PDB entry 2J9F | X-ray diffraction, 1.88 A resolution | chains A and B of the 4 polymer chains in the assembly

Chain A:
Name: 2-oxoisovalerate dehydrogenase alpha subunit
From: Homo sapiens
Notes: EC 1.2.4.4
Reference sequence: P12694 (ODBA_HUMAN); residues 1-400 here correspond to UniProt positions 46-445 (UniProt number = residue number + 45)
Chain sequence (400 residues; each row starts with the number of its first residue):
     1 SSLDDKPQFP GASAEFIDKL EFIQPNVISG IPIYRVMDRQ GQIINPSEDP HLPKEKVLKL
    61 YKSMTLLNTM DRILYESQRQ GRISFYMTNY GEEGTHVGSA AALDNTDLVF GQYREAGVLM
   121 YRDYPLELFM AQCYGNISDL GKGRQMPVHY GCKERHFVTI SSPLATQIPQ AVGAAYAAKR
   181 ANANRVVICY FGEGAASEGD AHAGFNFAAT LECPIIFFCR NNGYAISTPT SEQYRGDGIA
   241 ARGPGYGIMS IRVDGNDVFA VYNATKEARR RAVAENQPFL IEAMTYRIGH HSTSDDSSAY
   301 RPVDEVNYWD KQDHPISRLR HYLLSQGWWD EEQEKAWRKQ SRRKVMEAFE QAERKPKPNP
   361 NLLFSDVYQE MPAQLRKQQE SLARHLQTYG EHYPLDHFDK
Not modelled in the structure: 1-5, 301-312
Sequence notes: engineered mutation Pro302 (Ser347 in P12694)
UniProt features mapped onto this chain:
  - binding site (thiamine diphosphate): Tyr113, Arg114, Ser162, Gly194, Ala195, Arg220, His291
  - binding site (K(+)): Ser161, Pro163, Thr166, Gln167
  - binding site (Mg(2+)): Glu193, Asn222, Tyr224
  - modified residue: Ser292 (Phosphoserine), Thr293 (Phosphothreonine), Ser294 (Phosphoserine), Lys311 (N6-acetyllysine), Lys335 (N6-succinyllysine)

Chain B:
Name: 2-oxoisovalerate dehydrogenase beta subunit
From: Homo sapiens
Notes: EC 1.2.4.4
Reference sequence: P21953 (ODBB_HUMAN); residues 1-342 here correspond to UniProt positions 51-392 (UniProt number = residue number + 50)
Chain sequence (350 residues; numbered 1 to 350; the number before each row is that of its first residue):
     1 VAHFTFQPDP EPREYGQTQK MNLFQSVTSA LDNSLAKDPT AVIFGEDVAF GGVFRCTVGL
    61 RDKYGKDRVF NTPLCEQGIV GFGIGIAVTG ATAIAEIQFA DYIFPAFDQI VNEAAKYRYR
   121 SGDLFNCGSL TIRSPWGCVG HGALYHSQSP EAFFAHCPGI KVVIPRSPFQ AKGLLLSCIE
   181 DKNPCIFFEP KILYRAAAEE VPIEPYNIPL SQAEVIQEGS DVTLVAWGTQ VHVIREVASM
   241 AKEKLGVSCE VIDLRTIIPW DVDTICKSVI KTGRLLISHE APLTGGFASE ISSTVQEECF
   301 LNLEAPISRV CGYDTPFPHI FEPFYIPDKW KCYDALRKMI NYGGHHHHHH
Not modelled in the structure: 1-13, 344-350
Sequence notes: expression tag (343-350)
UniProt features mapped onto this chain:
  - binding site (thiamine diphosphate): Tyr102
  - binding site (K(+)): Gly128, Leu130, Thr131, Cys178, Asp181, Asn183
  - modified residue (N6-acetyllysine): Lys182, Lys191

Chain A / chain B interface:
Pairs across the interface (89):
  Phe110(A) with Tyr117(B)
  Leu140(A) with Ser121(B); Gly122(B)
  Gly141(A) with Ser121(B)
  Lys142(A) with Gly122(B)
  Arg144(A) with Tyr119(B), hydrogen bond (side chain-backbone); Gly122(B)
  Gln145(A) with Arg120(B), hydrogen bond (side chain-backbone)
  Gly151(A) with Leu124(B)
  Cys152(A) with Leu124(B); Phe125(B)
  Lys153(A) with Leu124(B); Phe125(B)
  Phe157(A) with Phe125(B)
  Val158(A) with Tyr117(B); Phe125(B), hydrophobic
  Thr159(A) with Arg120(B); Ser121(B); Phe125(B)
  Ser161(A) with Glu113(B), hydrogen bond; Arg120(B)
  Pro163(A) with Glu113(B)
  Thr166(A) with Asp108(B); Gln109(B), hydrogen bond (backbone-side chain); Glu113(B), hydrogen bond
  Pro169(A) with Gly81(B); Phe82(B); Gln109(B)
  Gln170(A) with Gly81(B); Ile84(B); Gly85(B); Gln109(B), hydrogen bond; Glu113(B), hydrogen bond; Tyr117(B), hydrogen bond
  Val172(A) with Phe82(B), hydrophobic
  Gly173(A) with Phe82(B); Gly85(B); Ile86(B)
  Ala174(A) with Gly85(B); Ile86(B); Thr89(B)
  Tyr176(A) with Asp67(B), hydrogen bond (side chain-backbone); Phe70(B); Phe82(B), hydrophobic
  Ala177(A) with Thr89(B)
  Arg180(A) with Pro39(B), hydrogen bond (side chain-backbone); Thr40(B); Val42(B); Asp67(B), salt bridge; Arg68(B)
  Gly199(A) with Gln77(B)
  Asp200(A) with Gln77(B), hydrogen bond; Gln109(B), hydrogen bond
  Ala203(A) with Cys75(B), hydrophobic; Gly78(B)
  Asn206(A) with Pro73(B)
  Phe207(A) with Thr72(B); Pro73(B), hydrophobic; Cys75(B); Gly78(B); Ile79(B); Phe82(B), hydrophobic
  Thr210(A) with Pro73(B)
  Leu211(A) with Phe70(B), hydrophobic; Asn71(B); Phe82(B), hydrophobic
  Leu363(A) with Tyr119(B), hydrogen bond (backbone-side chain)
  Ser365(A) with Tyr119(B)
  Asp366(A) with Arg118(B); Tyr119(B), hydrogen bond (backbone-backbone); Gly122(B); Asp123(B)
  Val367(A) with Ala115(B); Tyr119(B), hydrophobic; Pro158(B), hydrophobic; Gly159(B)
  Tyr368(A) with Arg118(B); Gly159(B), hydrogen bond (side chain-backbone); Ile160(B), hydrogen bond (side chain-backbone); Lys161(B); Asn183(B)
  Gln369(A) with Arg118(B); Lys182(B); Asn183(B), hydrogen bond (backbone-side chain)
  Glu370(A) with Lys161(B), salt bridge; Asn183(B), hydrogen bond
  Pro372(A) with Pro259(B), hydrophobic
  Gln374(A) with Val262(B)
  Lys377(A) with Glu298(B), salt bridge
Interface residues without a listed pair, chain A (41 interface residues in all): Leu362
Interface residues without a listed pair, chain B (46 interface residues in all): Ala41, Val88, Asn112, Cys157, Ile258

Overview:
The interface between chain A and chain B involves 41 residues on one side and 46 on the other, with 18
hydrogen bonds and 3 salt bridges. Polar contacts include Arg180(A)-Asp67(B), Glu370(A)-Lys161(B) and
Lys377(A)-Glu298(B).
Chain A is 2-oxoisovalerate dehydrogenase alpha subunit and chain B is 2-oxoisovalerate dehydrogenase beta
subunit, both from Homo sapiens; the structure, Human branched-chain alpha-ketoacid
dehydrogenase-decarboxylase E1b, was determined by X-ray diffraction.
